Entry 8K8T (electron microscopy, 3.80 A resolution); this record covers chains K and L of the 4 polymer chains in the assembly.

[Chain K (and L)]
Protein: Kelch-like protein 22
Organism: Homo sapiens
Notes: chain L of this document is another copy of the same molecule, construct and numbering; everything in this record applies to it too
UniProt: Q53GT1 (KLH22_HUMAN); residue numbers follow UniProt; this construct covers 1-634
Amino-acid sequence (660 residues; each row starts with the number of its first residue; numbers below 1 keep their minus sign (Met-25 is residue -25)):
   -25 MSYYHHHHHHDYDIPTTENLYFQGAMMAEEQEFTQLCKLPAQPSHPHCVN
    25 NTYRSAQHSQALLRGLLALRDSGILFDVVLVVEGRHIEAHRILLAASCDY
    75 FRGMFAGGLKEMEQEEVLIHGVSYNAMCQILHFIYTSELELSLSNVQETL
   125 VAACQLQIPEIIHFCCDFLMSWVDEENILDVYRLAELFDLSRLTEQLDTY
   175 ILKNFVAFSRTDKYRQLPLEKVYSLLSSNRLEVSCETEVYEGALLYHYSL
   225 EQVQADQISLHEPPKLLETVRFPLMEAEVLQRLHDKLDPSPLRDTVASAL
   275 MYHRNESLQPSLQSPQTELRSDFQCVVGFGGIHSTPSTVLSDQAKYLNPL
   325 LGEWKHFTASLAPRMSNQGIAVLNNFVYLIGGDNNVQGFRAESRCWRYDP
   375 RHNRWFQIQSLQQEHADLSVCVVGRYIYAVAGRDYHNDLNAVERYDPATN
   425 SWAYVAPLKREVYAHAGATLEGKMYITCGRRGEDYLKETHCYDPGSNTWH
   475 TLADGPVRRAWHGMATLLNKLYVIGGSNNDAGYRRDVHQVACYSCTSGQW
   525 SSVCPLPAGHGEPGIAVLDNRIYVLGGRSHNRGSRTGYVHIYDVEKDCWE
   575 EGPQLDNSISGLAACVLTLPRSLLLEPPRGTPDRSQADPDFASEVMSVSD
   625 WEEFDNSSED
Disordered / not traced: -25 to 23, 148, 179-634
Sequence notes: initiating methionine (-25); expression tag (-24 to 0)

[Interface between chain K and chain L]
Contacting residue pairs (81):
  Asn24(K) with Glu114(L); Leu115(L), hydrogen bond (side chain-backbone)
  Asn25(K) with Leu115(L)
  Thr26(K) with Glu112(L), hydrogen bond; Leu113(L); Glu114(L)
  Tyr27(K) with Ser111(L); Glu112(L); Leu113(L), hydrogen bond (backbone-backbone); Leu115(L), hydrophobic; Phe138(L); Phe142(L)
  Arg28(K) with Thr110(L), hydrogen bond (side chain-backbone); Ser111(L), hydrogen bond; Glu112(L)
  Ser29(K) with Ser111(L), hydrogen bond (backbone-backbone); Glu134(L); Phe138(L)
  His32(K) with Phe107(L); Ile108(L); Ser111(L)
  Ser33(K) with Ser33(L), hydrogen bond; Gln34(L), hydrogen bond (side chain-backbone); Leu37(L)
  Gln34(K) with Ser33(L), hydrogen bond (backbone-side chain); Gln34(L)
  Leu36(K) with Leu37(L), hydrophobic; Leu67(L), hydrophobic; Ala70(L); Ser71(L)
  Leu37(K) with Ser33(L); Leu36(L), hydrophobic
  Gly39(K) with Ala70(L); Arg76(L), hydrogen bond (backbone-side chain)
  Leu40(K) with Ile66(L), hydrophobic; Ala70(L)
  Leu43(K) with Ile66(L), hydrophobic; Arg76(L); Ala80(L), hydrophobic
  Ile48(K) with Ala80(L), hydrophobic
  Leu49(K) with Arg65(L); Ile66(L), hydrophobic; Phe79(L)
  Asp51(K) with Ile66(L)
  His64(K) with Ile66(L)
  Arg65(K) with Leu49(L)
  Ile66(K) with Leu40(L), hydrophobic; Leu43(L), hydrophobic; Leu49(L); Asp51(L); Ile66(L), hydrophobic
  Leu67(K) with Leu36(L), hydrophobic
  Ala69(K) with Leu43(L), hydrophobic
  Ala70(K) with Gly39(L); Leu40(L), hydrophobic
  Ser71(K) with Leu36(L)
  Arg76(K) with Gly39(L), hydrogen bond (side chain-backbone); Leu43(L)
  Phe79(K) with Leu49(L), hydrophobic
  Ala80(K) with Leu43(L), hydrophobic
  Met86(K) with Ile48(L), hydrophobic
  Phe107(K) with His32(L)
  Ile108(K) with His32(L)
  Thr110(K) with Arg28(L), hydrogen bond (backbone-side chain)
  Ser111(K) with Tyr27(L); Arg28(L), hydrogen bond; Ser29(L), hydrogen bond (backbone-backbone); His32(L)
  Glu112(K) with Thr26(L), hydrogen bond; Tyr27(L); Arg28(L)
  Leu113(K) with Thr26(L); Tyr27(L), hydrogen bond (backbone-backbone)
  Glu114(K) with Asn24(L); Thr26(L)
  Leu115(K) with Asn24(L), hydrogen bond (backbone-side chain); Tyr27(L), hydrophobic
  Glu134(K) with Ser29(L)
  Phe138(K) with Tyr27(L); Ser29(L)
  Phe142(K) with Tyr27(L)
Also at the interface, not in a pair above, chain K (42 interface residues in all): Ala42, Ser116, Asp141
Also at the interface, not in a pair above, chain L (42 interface residues in all): Asn25, Ala42, His64, Ala69, Met86, Ser116, Asp141

[Summary]
Chain K and chain L each contribute 42 residues to their interface; the contacts include 17 hydrogen bonds.
Polar pairs include Asn24(K)-Leu115(L), Thr26(K)-Glu112(L) and Arg28(K)-Thr110(L).
Both chains are Kelch-like protein 22 (Homo sapiens). Entry 8K8T (Structure of CUL3-RBX1-KLHL22 complex) was
determined by electron microscopy.
